2ZNJ - chains A and B; structure by X-ray diffraction, 2.50 A resolution.

Chain A (and B):
Protein: Putative uncharacterized protein
Organism: Desulfitobacterium hafniense
Notes: EC 6.1.1.26; chain B of this document is another copy of the same molecule, construct and numbering; everything in this record applies to it too
UniProtKB: B0S4P3 (B0S4P3_DESHA); residues 1-288 here = UniProt positions 1-288
Amino-acid sequence (308 residues; row label = number of the first residue in the row; numbers below 1 keep their minus sign (Met-19 is residue -19)):
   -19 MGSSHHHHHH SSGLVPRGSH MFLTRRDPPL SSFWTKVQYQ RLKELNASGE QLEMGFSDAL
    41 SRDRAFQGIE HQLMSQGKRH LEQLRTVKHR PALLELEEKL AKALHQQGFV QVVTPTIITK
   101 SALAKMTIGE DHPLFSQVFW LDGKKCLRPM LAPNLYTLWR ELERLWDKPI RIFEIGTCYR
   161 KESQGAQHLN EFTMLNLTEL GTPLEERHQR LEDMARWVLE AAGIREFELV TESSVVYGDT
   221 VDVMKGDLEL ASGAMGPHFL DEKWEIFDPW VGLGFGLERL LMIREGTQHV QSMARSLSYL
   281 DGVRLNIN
Not modelled in the structure: -19 to 10 (chain B: -19 to 9)
Sequence notes: expression tag (-19 to 0)

Chain A / chain B interface:
Contacting residue pairs (72):
  Leu61(A) with Trp146(B)
  Arg65(A) with Val90(B); Trp146(B)
  His69(A) with His85(B); Phe89(B); Val90(B); Gln91(B), hydrogen bond (backbone-backbone)
  Arg70(A) with Lys82(B); His85(B); Gln91(B)
  Pro71(A) with Gln91(B)
  Leu74(A) with Gln91(B)
  Glu78(A) with Glu78(B); Lys82(B), salt bridge
  Lys82(A) with Arg70(B); Glu78(B), salt bridge
  His85(A) with His69(B); Arg70(B)
  Phe89(A) with His69(B)
  Val90(A) with Leu64(B), hydrophobic; Arg65(B); His69(B)
  Gln91(A) with His69(B), hydrogen bond (backbone-backbone); Arg70(B); Pro71(B); Leu74(B)
  Val93(A) with Arg275(B); Ser276(B), hydrogen bond (backbone-backbone)
  Thr94(A) with Arg275(B), hydrogen bond (backbone-side chain); Ser276(B); Leu277(B)
  Pro95(A) with Glu171(B); Arg275(B); Ser276(B); Leu277(B)
  Thr96(A) with Tyr159(B), hydrogen bond; Glu171(B), hydrogen bond; Arg275(B)
  Ile97(A) with Tyr159(B), hydrophobic; Glu171(B), hydrogen bond (backbone-side chain)
  Phe119(A) with Leu121(B), hydrophobic
  Leu127(A) with Leu127(B), hydrophobic
  Arg128(A) with Arg275(B)
  Asn134(A) with Leu277(B)
  Thr137(A) with Leu277(B)
  Glu141(A) with Leu277(B); Leu285(B)
  Leu142(A) with Leu280(B), hydrophobic
  Arg144(A) with Ile287(B), hydrogen bond (side chain-backbone); Asn288(B)
  Leu145(A) with Leu61(B), hydrophobic; Ile287(B)
  Trp146(A) with Leu61(B); Arg65(B)
  Tyr159(A) with Thr96(B), hydrogen bond; Tyr159(B)
  Glu171(A) with Pro95(B); Thr96(B), hydrogen bond; Ile97(B), hydrogen bond (side chain-backbone)
  Arg275(A) with Val93(B); Thr94(B), hydrogen bond (side chain-backbone); Pro95(B)
  Ser276(A) with Val93(B); Thr94(B); Pro95(B)
  Leu277(A) with Thr94(B); Pro95(B), hydrophobic; Asn134(B)
  Leu280(A) with Leu142(B), hydrophobic
  Leu285(A) with Glu141(B); Leu145(B)
  Ile287(A) with Leu145(B), hydrophobic
Other interface residues (no listed pair), chain A (44 interface residues in all): Glu62, Leu64, Leu73, Gly88, Val92, Leu121, Leu138, Glu154, Asn286
Other interface residues (no listed pair), chain B (45 interface residues in all): Leu73, Gly88, Val92, Phe119, Arg128, Thr137, Leu138, Glu154, Asn170, Ala274, Ser278

Overview:
44 residues of chain A face 45 of chain B across their interface, with 12 hydrogen bonds and 2 salt bridges.
Polar contacts include Glu78(A)-Lys82(B), Thr94(A)-Arg275(B) and Thr96(A)-Tyr159(B).
Chain A and chain B are both Putative uncharacterized protein (Desulfitobacterium hafniense); the structure,
Crystal structure of Pyrrolysyl-tRNA synthetase from Desulfitobacterium hafniense, was determined by X-ray
diffraction, deposited together with 2ZNI.
